PDB entry 7VGJ | electron microscopy, 3.98 A resolution | chains A and B

[Chain A]
Name: Phospholipid-transporting ATPase IC
From: Homo sapiens
Notes: EC 7.6.2.1
Reference sequence: O43520 (AT8B1_HUMAN); residue numbers follow UniProt; this construct covers 1-1251
Sequence (1294 residues; each row starts with the number of its first residue; numbers below 1 keep their minus sign (Met-42 is residue -42)):
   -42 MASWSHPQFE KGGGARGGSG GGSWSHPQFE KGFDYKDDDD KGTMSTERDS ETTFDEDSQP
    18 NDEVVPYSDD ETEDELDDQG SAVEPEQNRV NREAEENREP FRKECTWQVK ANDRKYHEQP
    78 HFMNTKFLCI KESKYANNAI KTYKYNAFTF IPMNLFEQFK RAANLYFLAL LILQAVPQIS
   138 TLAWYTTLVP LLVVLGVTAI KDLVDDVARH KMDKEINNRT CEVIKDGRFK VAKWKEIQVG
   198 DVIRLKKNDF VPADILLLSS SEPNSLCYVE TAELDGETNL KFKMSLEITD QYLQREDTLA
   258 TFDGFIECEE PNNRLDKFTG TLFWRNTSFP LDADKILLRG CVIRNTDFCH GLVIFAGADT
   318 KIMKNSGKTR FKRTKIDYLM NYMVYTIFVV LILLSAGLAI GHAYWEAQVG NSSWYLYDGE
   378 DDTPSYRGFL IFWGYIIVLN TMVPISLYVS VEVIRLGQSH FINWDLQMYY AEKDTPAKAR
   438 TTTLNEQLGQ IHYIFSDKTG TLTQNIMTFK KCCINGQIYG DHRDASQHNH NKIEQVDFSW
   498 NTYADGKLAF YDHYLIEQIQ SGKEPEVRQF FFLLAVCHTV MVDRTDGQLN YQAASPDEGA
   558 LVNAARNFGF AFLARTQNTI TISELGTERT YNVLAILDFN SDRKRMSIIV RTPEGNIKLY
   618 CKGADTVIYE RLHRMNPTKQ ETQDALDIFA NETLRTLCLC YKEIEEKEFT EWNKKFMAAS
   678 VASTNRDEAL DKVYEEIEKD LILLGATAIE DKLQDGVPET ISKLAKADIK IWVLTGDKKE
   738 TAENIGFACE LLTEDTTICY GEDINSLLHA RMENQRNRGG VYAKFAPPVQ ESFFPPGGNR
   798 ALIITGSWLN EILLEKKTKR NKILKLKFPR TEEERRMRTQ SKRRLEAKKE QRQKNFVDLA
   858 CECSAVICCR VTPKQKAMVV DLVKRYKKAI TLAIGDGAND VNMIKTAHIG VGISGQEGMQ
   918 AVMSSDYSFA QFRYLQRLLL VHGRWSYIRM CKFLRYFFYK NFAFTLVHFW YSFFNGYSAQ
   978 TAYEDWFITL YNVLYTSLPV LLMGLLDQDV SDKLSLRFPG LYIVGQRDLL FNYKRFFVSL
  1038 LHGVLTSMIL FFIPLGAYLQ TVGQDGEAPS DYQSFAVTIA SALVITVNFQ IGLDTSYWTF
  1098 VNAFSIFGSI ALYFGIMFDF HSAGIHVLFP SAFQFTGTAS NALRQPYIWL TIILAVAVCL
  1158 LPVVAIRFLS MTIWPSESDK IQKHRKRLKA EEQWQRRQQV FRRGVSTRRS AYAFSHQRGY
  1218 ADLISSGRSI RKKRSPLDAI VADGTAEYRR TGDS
Not modelled in the structure: -42 to 60, 770-787, 814-835, 1185-1251
Sequence notes: initiating methionine (-42); expression tag (-41 to 0)
Ligand contacts: phosphatidyl serine (P5S; O-[(R)-{[(2R)-2,3-bis(octadecanoyloxy)propyl]oxy}(hydroxy)phosphoryl]-L-serine): Thr143, Thr144, Val146, Pro147, Val150, Asn397, Pro401, Ile402, Ser403, Val406, Ser407, Asn989, Val990, Ser994
Swiss-Prot annotation at these positions:
  - active site: Asp454 (4-aspartylphosphate intermediate)
  - binding site (ATP): Asp454, Lys455, Thr456, Glu555, Phe596, Lys619, Arg652, Thr732, Gly733, Asp734, Arg867, Lys873, Asn896, Asp897
  - binding site (Mg(2+)): Asp454, Thr456, Asp893, Asp897
  - modified residue: Ser1223 (Phosphoserine)
Reported in the primary citation:
  - binding site for phosphatidyl serine: Thr143, Thr144, Asn397, Ser403, Asn989, Ser994
  - disease-associated variants - S403Y, S994R (citing earlier work)
  - specificity-determining residues: Asn397 (by similarity / conservation)
  - mutagenesis - E234Q, K813G/K814S/K816G/R817S/K819S: decreased catalytic activity
  - catalytic residues: Glu234 (proposed by the authors, not directly observed)
  - mutagenesis - K822S/K824S/R827G/R832G/R833S/R835G, K839G/R840S/R841G/K845S/K846S, K1177E/K1180E/H1181D/R1182E/K1183E/R1184E/K1186E, R1194T/R1199S/R1200S/R1206S: unchanged catalytic activity
  - mutagenesis - T143A, T144A, N397A, N397Q, S403Y, N989A, S994R: decreased catalytic activity on PS dissolved in TC

[Chain B]
Name: Cell cycle control protein 50A
From: Homo sapiens
Reference sequence: Q9NV96 (CC50A_HUMAN); residues 4-364 here correspond to UniProt positions 1-361 (UniProt number = residue number - 3)
Sequence (370 residues; each row starts with the number of its first residue):
     1 MASMAMNYNA KDEVDGGPPC APGGTAKTRR PDNTAFKQQR LPAWQPILTA GTVLPIFFII
    61 GLIFIPIGIG IFVTSNNIRE IEIDYTGTEP SSPCNKCLSP DVTPCFCTIN FTLEKSFEGN
   121 VFMYYGLSNF YQNHRRYVKS RDDSQLNGDS SALLNPSKEC EPYRRNEDKP IAPCGAIANS
   181 MFNDTLELFL IGNDSYPIPI ALKKKGIAWW TDKNVKFRNP PGGDNLEERF KGTTKPVNWL
   241 KPVYMLDSDP DNNGFINEDF IVWMRTAALP TFRKLYRLIE RKSDLHPTLP AGRYSLNVTY
   301 NYPVHYFDGR KRMILSTISW MGGKNPFLGI AYIAVGSISF LLGVVLLVIN HKYRNSSNTA
   361 DITIHHHHHH
Not modelled in the structure: 1-27, 358-370
Sequence notes: initiating methionine (1); expression tag (2-3, 365-370)
Cystine bridges: Cys97-Cys105
Swiss-Prot annotation at these positions:
  - modified residue: Ala5 (N-acetylalanine)
  - glycosylation (N-linked (GlcNAc...) asparagine): Asn110, Asn183, Asn193, Asn297

[Interface between chain A and chain B]
Contacting residue pairs (88; chain A residue first):
  Thr138(A) - Arg135(B)  hydrogen bond (backbone-side chain)
  Trp362(A) - Tyr131(B)  hydrophobic
  Trp362(A) - His134(B)
  Glu363(A) - Arg136(B)  salt bridge
  Trp371(A) - Ser180(B)
  Trp371(A) - Tyr302(B)
  Trp371(A) - Pro303(B)  hydrogen bond (side chain-backbone)
  Trp371(A) - Phe307(B)
  Tyr372(A) - Phe130(B)  hydrophobic
  Tyr372(A) - Tyr131(B)  hydrogen bond (side chain-backbone)
  Tyr372(A) - Phe307(B)  hydrophobic
  Leu373(A) - Arg136(B)  hydrogen bond (backbone-side chain)
  Tyr374(A) - Glu161(B)
  Tyr374(A) - Pro162(B)
  Asp375(A) - Arg136(B)  salt bridge
  Asp375(A) - Glu161(B)
  Gly376(A) - Glu161(B)  hydrogen bond (backbone-side chain)
  Arg384(A) - Arg136(B)
  Phe418(A) - Gln39(B)
  Trp421(A) - Gln38(B)
  Leu423(A) - Pro31(B)  hydrophobic
  Leu423(A) - Gln38(B)
  Tyr426(A) - Arg30(B)
  Asp431(A) - Thr28(B)  hydrogen bond (backbone-backbone)
  Asp431(A) - Arg29(B)
  Asp431(A) - Arg30(B)
  Trp942(A) - Gln39(B)
  Arg946(A) - Gln39(B)  hydrogen bond
  Tyr968(A) - Asn133(B)  hydrogen bond
  Tyr968(A) - Ala268(B)
  Phe971(A) - Asn133(B)  hydrogen bond (backbone-side chain)
  Asn972(A) - Asn133(B)
  Gly973(A) - Tyr131(B)
  Ser975(A) - His134(B)  hydrogen bond
  Ser975(A) - Arg135(B)  hydrogen bond (side chain-backbone)
  Ser975(A) - Arg136(B)
  Ala976(A) - Arg135(B)  hydrogen bond (backbone-side chain)
  Gln977(A) - Asn133(B)
  Gln977(A) - Arg135(B)  hydrogen bond
  Gln1005(A) - Gln39(B)
  Ile1050(A) - Phe327(B)
  Gly1053(A) - Phe327(B)
  Ala1054(A) - Phe327(B)
  Leu1056(A) - Leu269(B)  hydrophobic
  Gln1057(A) - Lys324(B)
  Gln1057(A) - Asn325(B)  hydrogen bond
  Thr1058(A) - Arg273(B)
  Thr1058(A) - Gly323(B)
  Thr1058(A) - Lys324(B)
  Gly1060(A) - Ile318(B)
  Gln1061(A) - Ile318(B)
  Gln1061(A) - Met321(B)
  Gln1061(A) - Gly322(B)
  Gly1063(A) - Ala208(B)
  Glu1064(A) - Trp209(B)  hydrogen bond (backbone-side chain)
  Glu1064(A) - Leu275(B)
  Ala1065(A) - Trp209(B)
  Asp1068(A) - Arg265(B)
  Asp1068(A) - Thr266(B)
  Asp1068(A) - Ala267(B)
  Asp1068(A) - Ala268(B)
  Tyr1069(A) - Thr266(B)  hydrogen bond (backbone-backbone)
  Tyr1069(A) - Ala267(B)
  Tyr1069(A) - Ala268(B)
  Gln1070(A) - Arg265(B)  hydrogen bond
  Ser1093(A) - Gln45(B)
  Tyr1094(A) - Leu41(B)  hydrogen bond (side chain-backbone)
  Tyr1094(A) - Ala43(B)
  Tyr1094(A) - Gln45(B)
  Trp1095(A) - Pro42(B)
  Trp1095(A) - Ala43(B)
  Trp1095(A) - Trp44(B)  hydrogen bond (backbone-backbone)
  Thr1133(A) - Lys216(B)
  Gly1134(A) - Trp209(B)
  Asn1138(A) - Trp209(B)
  Tyr1144(A) - Ile71(B)
  Tyr1144(A) - Met321(B)
  Tyr1144(A) - Gly322(B)
  Leu1147(A) - Leu328(B)  hydrophobic
  Leu1147(A) - Tyr332(B)  hydrogen bond (backbone-side chain)
  Thr1148(A) - Leu328(B)
  Thr1148(A) - Tyr332(B)
  Leu1151(A) - Tyr332(B)  hydrogen bond (backbone-side chain)
  Phe1165(A) - Ala50(B)  hydrophobic
  Phe1165(A) - Leu54(B)  hydrophobic
  Phe1165(A) - Leu346(B)  hydrophobic
  Phe1165(A) - Asn350(B)
  Met1168(A) - Leu48(B)  hydrophobic
Also at the interface, not in a pair above, chain A (70 interface residues in all): Ser369, Ser370, Glu377, Asp422, Thr978, Leu1003, Phe1049, Pro1066, Ser1071, Phe1072, Thr1096, Gln1131, Thr1135, Ile1150, Ala1154, Leu1158, Val1161, Ala1162, Gln1179
Also at the interface, not in a pair above, chain B (69 interface residues in all): Phe36, Lys37, Arg40, Pro46, Thr49, Val53, Phe57, Phe64, Phe122, Asn129, Tyr137, Asp143, Ala176, Thr211, Asn238, Pro270, Tyr306, Pro326, Ala331, Val335, Ser339

[In short]
70 residues of chain A face 69 of chain B across their interface, with 21 hydrogen bonds and 2 salt bridges.
Polar contacts include Glu363(A)-Arg136(B), Asp375(A)-Arg136(B) and Thr138(A)-Arg135(B). From the paper: the
catalytic residue Glu234(A); T143A, T144A and N397A of chain A, among others, reduce catalytic activity on PS
dissolved in TC; 13 substitutions were tested in all.
Chain A is Phospholipid-transporting ATPase IC and chain B is Cell cycle control protein 50A, both from Homo
sapiens; the structure, Cryo-EM structure of the human P4-type flippase ATP8B1-CDC50A in the auto-inhibited
E2Pi-PS state, was determined by electron microscopy (same publication as 7VGH and 7VGI).
